PDB entry 9FSV | X-ray diffraction, 2.75 A resolution | chains A and B of the 28 polymer chains in the assembly

== Chain A ==
Name: Proteasome subunit alpha type-2
Source organism: Saccharomyces cerevisiae
UniProt: P23639 (PSA2_YEAST); residues 1-250 here = UniProt positions 1-250
Amino-acid sequence (250 residues; numbered 1 to 250; the number before each row is that of its first residue):
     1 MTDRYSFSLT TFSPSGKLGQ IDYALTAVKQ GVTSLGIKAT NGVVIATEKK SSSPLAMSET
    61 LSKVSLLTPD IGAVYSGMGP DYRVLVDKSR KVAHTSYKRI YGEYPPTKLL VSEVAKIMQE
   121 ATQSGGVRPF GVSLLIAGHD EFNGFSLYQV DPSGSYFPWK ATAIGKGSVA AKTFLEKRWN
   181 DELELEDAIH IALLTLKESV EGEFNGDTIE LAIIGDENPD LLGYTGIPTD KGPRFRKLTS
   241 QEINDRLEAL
UniProt features mapped onto this chain:
  - cross-link: Lys108 (Glycyl lysine isopeptide (Lys-Gly) (interchain with G-Cter in ubiquitin))

== Chain B ==
Name: Proteasome subunit alpha type-3
Source organism: Saccharomyces cerevisiae
UniProt: P23638 (PSA3_YEAST); residues 0-257 here correspond to UniProt positions 1-258 (UniProt number = residue number + 1)
Amino-acid sequence (258 residues; each row starts with the number of its first residue; numbering starts at 0):
     0 MGSRRYDSRT TIFSPEGRLY QVEYALESIS HAGTAIGIMA SDGIVLAAER KVTSTLLEQD
    60 TSTEKLYKLN DKIAVAVAGL TADAEILINT ARIHAQNYLK TYNEDIPVEI LVRRLSDIKQ
   120 GYTQHGGLRP FGVSFIYAGY DDRYGYQLYT SNPSGNYTGW KAISVGANTS AAQTLLQMDY
   180 KDDMKVDDAI ELALKTLSKT TDSSALTYDR LEFATIRKGA NDGEVYQKIF KPQEIKDILV
   240 KTGITKKDED EEADEDMK
Unresolved in the structure: 0, 245-257
UniProt features mapped onto this chain:
  - cross-link (Glycyl lysine isopeptide (Lys-Gly)): Lys99 (interchain with G-Cter in ubiquitin), Lys198 (interchain with G-Cter in ubiquitin), Lys230 (interchain with G-Cter in ubiquitin)

== How chain A and chain B interact ==
Contacting residue pairs - 67 pairs, chain A then chain B:
  Arg4(A) with Ser2(B); Arg3(B)
  Tyr5(A) with Ser2(B); Tyr5(B)
  Ser6(A) with Gly125(B); Leu127(B)
  Phe7(A) with Ser2(B); Tyr5(B); Asp6(B); Gly126(B)
  Ser8(A) with Gly126(B), hydrogen bond (backbone-backbone); Leu127(B); Arg128(B), hydrogen bond (side chain-backbone)
  Thr10(A) with Arg128(B)
  Thr11(A) with Ser7(B); Thr9(B); Gln20(B)
  Phe12(A) with Gln20(B); Tyr23(B); Ala24(B), hydrophobic; Ser27(B); Arg128(B); Pro129(B); Gly131(B)
  Ser13(A) with Tyr23(B)
  Pro14(A) with Tyr23(B), hydrophobic; Glu26(B)
  Ser15(A) with Glu26(B); His30(B)
  Gly16(A) with Tyr23(B); Ser27(B), hydrogen bond (backbone-side chain)
  Leu18(A) with Leu79(B), hydrophobic; Arg128(B)
  Lys38(A) with Glu57(B), salt bridge
  Ser112(A) with Glu84(B)
  Lys116(A) with Ile85(B)
  Gln119(A) with Ala81(B); Asp82(B), hydrogen bond; Ile85(B); Arg128(B)
  Thr122(A) with Arg128(B), hydrogen bond (backbone-side chain)
  Gln123(A) with Tyr121(B); Leu127(B); Arg128(B), hydrogen bond (side chain-backbone); Phe130(B)
  Gly125(A) with Leu127(B)
  Ser153(A) with Ala81(B)
  Gly154(A) with Ala81(B)
  Ser155(A) with Ala81(B)
  Tyr156(A) with Glu84(B), hydrogen bond
  Phe157(A) with Leu56(B), hydrophobic
  Pro158(A) with Leu56(B); Glu57(B), hydrogen bond (backbone-backbone); Thr60(B); Ser61(B)
  Trp159(A) with Ser53(B); Leu55(B); Leu56(B)
  Lys160(A) with Thr54(B); Leu55(B), hydrogen bond (backbone-backbone); Leu56(B); Glu57(B)
  Ala161(A) with Leu55(B)
  Leu175(A) with Leu55(B), hydrophobic
  Glu176(A) with Ser53(B); Thr54(B); Leu55(B)
Interface residues without a listed pair, chain A (35 interface residues in all): Ser124, Tyr148, Lys172, Trp179
Interface residues without a listed pair, chain B (33 interface residues in all): Val51

== Summary ==
35 residues of chain A face 33 of chain B across their interface; the contacts include 9 hydrogen bonds and 1
salt bridge. Among the polar pairs are Lys38(A)-Glu57(B), Ser8(A)-Arg128(B) and Gly16(A)-Ser27(B).
Chain A is Proteasome subunit alpha type-2 and chain B is Proteasome subunit alpha type-3, both from
Saccharomyces cerevisiae; the structure, Yeast 20S proteasome with human beta2i (1-53) in complex with
epoxyketone inhibitor 16, was determined by X-ray diffraction together with 9FRW, 9FSU, 9FST, 9FT0 and 9FT1
from the same study.
